Entry 8IW4 (electron microscopy, 3.49 A resolution); this record covers chains A and R of the 5 polymer chains in the assembly.

== Chain A ==
Protein: Guanine nucleotide-binding protein G(s) subunit alpha isoforms short
Organism: Homo sapiens
Sequence (362 residues; row label = number of the first residue in the row; note: 33 numbers in that range are skipped by the numbering (no residue carries them; nothing is unmodelled there); numbering starts at 0):
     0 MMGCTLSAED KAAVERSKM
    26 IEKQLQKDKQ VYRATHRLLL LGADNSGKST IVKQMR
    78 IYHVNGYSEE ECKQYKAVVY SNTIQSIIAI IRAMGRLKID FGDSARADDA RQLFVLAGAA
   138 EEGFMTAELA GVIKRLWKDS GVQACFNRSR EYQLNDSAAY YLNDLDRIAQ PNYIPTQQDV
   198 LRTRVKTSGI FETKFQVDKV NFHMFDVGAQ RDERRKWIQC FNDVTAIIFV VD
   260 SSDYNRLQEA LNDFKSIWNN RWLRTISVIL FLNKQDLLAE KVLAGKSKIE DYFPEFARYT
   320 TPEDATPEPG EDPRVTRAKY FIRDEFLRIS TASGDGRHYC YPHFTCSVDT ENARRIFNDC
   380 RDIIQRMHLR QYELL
Not modelled in the structure: 0-3, 54-55, 78-204, 229, 260-264, 293-334, 366-367

== Chain R ==
Protein: Trace amine-associated receptor 9
Organism: Mus musculus
Reference sequence: Q5QD04 (TAAR9_MOUSE); numbering as in UniProt (aligned over 1-348)
Sequence (348 residues; each row starts with the number of its first residue):
     1 MTSDFSPEPP MELCYENVNG SCIKSSYAPW PRAILYGVLG LGALLAVFGN LLVIIAILHF
    61 KQLHTPTNFL VASLACADFL VGVTVMPFST VRSVESCWYF GESYCKFHTC FDTSFCFASL
   121 FHLCCISIDR YIAVTDPLTY PTKFTVSVSG LCIALSWFFS VTYSFSIFYT GANEEGIEEL
   181 VVALTCVGGC QAPLNQNWVL LCFLLFFLPT VVMVFLYGRI FLVAKYQARK IEGTANQAQA
   241 SSESYKERVA KRERKAAKTL GIAMAAFLVS WLPYIIDAVI DAYMNFITPA YVYEILVWCV
   301 YYNSAMNPLI YAFFYPWFRK AIKLIVSGKV FRADSSTTNL FSEEAGAG
Not modelled in the structure: 1-21, 182, 234-244, 330-348
Cystine bridges: Cys22-Cys186, Cys105-Cys190
Small-molecule neighbours: spermidine (SPD): Thr109, Asp112, Thr113, Cys116, Phe117, Phe168, Ala192, Trp271, Tyr274, Val297, Val300, Tyr301

== Interface between chain A and chain R ==
Contacting residue pairs (32):
  Arg38(A) with Pro141(R)
  His41(A) with Leu138(R)
  Phe376(A) with Leu138(R), hydrophobic
  Arg380(A) with Thr135(R), hydrogen bond (side chain-backbone); Pro137(R)
  Asp381(A) with Gln227(R); Lys230(R), salt bridge
  Ile383(A) with Pro137(R)
  Gln384(A) with Val134(R), hydrogen bond (side chain-backbone); Thr135(R); Pro137(R); Val223(R); Gln227(R), hydrogen bond
  Arg385(A) with Gln227(R), hydrogen bond; Ile231(R)
  His387(A) with Ala133(R), hydrogen bond (side chain-backbone); Pro137(R)
  Leu388(A) with Val134(R), hydrophobic; Gln227(R)
  Gln390(A) with Trp317(R)
  Tyr391(A) with Arg130(R)
  Glu392(A) with Lys255(R); Thr259(R), hydrogen bond (backbone-side chain); Phe314(R); Pro316(R)
  Leu393(A) with Ile220(R), hydrophobic; Ala224(R); Ala256(R); Thr259(R); Leu260(R), hydrophobic
  Leu394(A) with Arg252(R); Lys255(R), hydrogen bond (backbone-side chain)
Also at the interface, not in a pair above, chain A (18 interface residues in all): Ala39, Tyr358, Cys379
Also at the interface, not in a pair above, chain R (25 interface residues in all): Tyr140, Thr142, Ala228, Tyr315

== Summary ==
18 residues of chain A face 25 of chain R across their interface, with 7 hydrogen bonds and 1 salt bridge.
Polar contacts include Asp381(A)-Lys230(R), Arg380(A)-Thr135(R) and Gln384(A)-Val134(R). Bound to chain R:
spermidine.
Here chain A is Guanine nucleotide-binding protein G(s) subunit alpha isoforms short (Homo sapiens) and chain
R is Trace amine-associated receptor 9 (Mus musculus). Entry 8IW4 (Cryo-EM structure of the SPE-bound
mTAAR9-Gs complex) was determined by electron microscopy together with 8ITF, 8IW1, 8IW7 and 8IW9 from the same
study.
